PDB entry 9CP3 | electron microscopy, 2.94 A resolution | chains C and M of the 8 polymer chains in the assembly

Chain C:
Molecule: CRISPR-associated aCascade subunit Cas7/Csa2 2
From: Saccharolobus solfataricus P2
Reference sequence: Q97Y91 (CSA2B_SACS2); residue numbers follow UniProt; this construct covers 1-321
Chain sequence (321 residues; row label = number of the first residue in the row):
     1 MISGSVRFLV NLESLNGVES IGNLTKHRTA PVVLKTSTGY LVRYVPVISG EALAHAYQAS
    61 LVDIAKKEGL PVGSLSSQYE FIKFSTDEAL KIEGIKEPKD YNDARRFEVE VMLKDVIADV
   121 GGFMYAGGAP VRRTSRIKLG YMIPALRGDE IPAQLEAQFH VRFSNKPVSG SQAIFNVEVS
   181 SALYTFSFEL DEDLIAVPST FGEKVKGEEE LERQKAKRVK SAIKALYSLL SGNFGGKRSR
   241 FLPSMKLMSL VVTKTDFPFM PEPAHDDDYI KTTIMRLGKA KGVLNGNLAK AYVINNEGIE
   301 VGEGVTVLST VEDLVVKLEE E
Not modelled in the structure: 169-172
Swiss-Prot annotation at these positions:
  - mutagenesis: His160 (H160A: Significantly reduced affinity for crRNA)

Chain M:
Molecule: 14-nt DNA strand
From: Saccharolobus solfataricus P2
Sequence (14 nucleotides; row label = number of the first residue in the row):
    11 GGGTTTTCCT CGGA

Interface between chain C and chain M:
Contacting residue pairs - 14 pairs, chain C then chain M:
  Glu19(C) with DC19(M), base contact
  Asn23(C) with DG13(M), hydrogen bond to the sugar; DT14(M), hydrogen bond to the phosphate
  Met124(C) with DG22(M), base contact
  Ala126(C) with DG22(M), sugar contact
  Gly127(C) with DG22(M), phosphate contact; DG23(M), sugar contact
  Arg132(C) with DG23(M), base contact
  Val161(C) with DG12(M), base contact
  Pro167(C) with DG11(M), sugar contact
  Val168(C) with DG12(M), sugar contact
  Ile174(C) with DG12(M), base contact; DG13(M), base contact
  Phe175(C) with DT14(M), base contact
Interface residues without a listed pair, chain C (15 interface residues in all): Gly22, Thr25, Pro130, Ala173

In short:
Chain C and chain M form an interface of 15 and 7 residues respectively; the contacts include 2 hydrogen
bonds. Among the polar pairs are Asn23(C)-DG13(M) and Asn23(C)-DT14(M). Curated annotation (UniProt) lists one
mutagenesis site on chain C.
Chain C is CRISPR-associated aCascade subunit Cas7/Csa2 2 and chain M is a 14-nt DNA strand, both from
Saccharolobus solfataricus P2; the structure, Post-targeting aCascade Type IA CRISPR-Cas Surveillance
Complexes, was determined by electron microscopy.
